Entry 6KOF (X-ray diffraction, 2.26 A resolution); this record covers chain A.

== Chain A ==
Molecule: Indoleamine 2,3-dioxygenase 1
Organism: Homo sapiens
Notes: EC 1.13.11.52
UniProt: P14902 (I23O1_HUMAN); residues 1-403 here = UniProt positions 1-403
Sequence (403 residues; row label = number of the first residue in the row):
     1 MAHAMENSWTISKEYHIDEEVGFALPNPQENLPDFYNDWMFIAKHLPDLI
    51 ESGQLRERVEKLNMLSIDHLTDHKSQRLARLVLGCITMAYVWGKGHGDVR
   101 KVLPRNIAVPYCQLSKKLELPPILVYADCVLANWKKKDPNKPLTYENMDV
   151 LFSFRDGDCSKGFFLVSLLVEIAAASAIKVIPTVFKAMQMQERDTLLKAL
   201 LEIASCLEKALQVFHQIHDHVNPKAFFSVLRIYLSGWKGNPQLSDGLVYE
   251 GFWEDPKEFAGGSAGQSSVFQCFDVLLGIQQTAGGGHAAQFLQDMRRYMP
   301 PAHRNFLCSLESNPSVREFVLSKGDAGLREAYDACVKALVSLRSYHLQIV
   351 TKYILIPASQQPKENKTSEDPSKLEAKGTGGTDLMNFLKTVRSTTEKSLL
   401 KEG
Unresolved in the structure: 1-10, 361-379, 401-403
Curated features (UniProtKB/Swiss-Prot):
  - binding site (heme b): His-346
Ion coordination: heme Fe: His-346 (together with DO9)
Ligand contacts:
  - DO9 (1-(4-cyanophenyl)-3-[[3-(2-cyclopropylethynyl)imidazo[2,1-b][1,3]thiazol-5-yl]methyl]thiourea): Val-125, Tyr-126, Cys-129, Val-130, Phe-163, Phe-164, Ser-167, Phe-226, Phe-227, Arg-231, Leu-234, Gly-262, Ser-263, Ala-264, Gln-266, Ile-354, Leu-384
  - heme (HEM): Tyr-126, Phe-163, Val-166, Ser-167, Val-170, Phe-214, Ile-217, Val-221, Phe-226, Gly-262, Ser-263, Ala-264, Gly-265, Phe-270, Phe-291, Arg-343, His-346, Ile-349, Val-350, Tyr-353, Ile-354, Leu-384, Phe-387, Leu-388, Val-391

== Overview ==
Chain A binds heme and compound DO9. UniProt lists heme b-binding residue His-346.
Chain A is Indoleamine 2,3-dioxygenase 1 (Homo sapiens); the structure, Crystal structure of indoleamine
2,3-dioxygenagse 1 (IDO1) in complex with compound 47, was determined by X-ray diffraction together with 6KPS
and 6KW7 from the same study.
